Entry 6D2T (X-ray diffraction, 1.90 A resolution); this record covers chains A and B of the 3 polymer chains in the assembly.

Chain A:
Protein: HLA class I histocompatibility antigen, B-57 alpha chain
Source organism: Homo sapiens
UniProtKB: P18465 (1B57_HUMAN); residues 1-276 here correspond to UniProt positions 25-300 (UniProt number = residue number + 24)
Chain sequence (276 residues; row label = number of the first residue in the row):
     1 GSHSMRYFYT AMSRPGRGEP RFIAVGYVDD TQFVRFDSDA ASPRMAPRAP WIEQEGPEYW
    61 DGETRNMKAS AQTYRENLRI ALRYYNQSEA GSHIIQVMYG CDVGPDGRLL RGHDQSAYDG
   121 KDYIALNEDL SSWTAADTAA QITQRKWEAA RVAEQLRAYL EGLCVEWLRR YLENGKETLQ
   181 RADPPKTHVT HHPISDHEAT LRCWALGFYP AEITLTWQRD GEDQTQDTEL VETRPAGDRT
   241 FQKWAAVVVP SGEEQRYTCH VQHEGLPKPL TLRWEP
Disulfide bonds: Cys101-Cys164, Cys203-Cys259

Chain B:
Protein: Beta-2-microglobulin
Source organism: Homo sapiens
UniProtKB: P61769 (B2MG_HUMAN); residues 1-99 here correspond to UniProt positions 21-119 (UniProt number = residue number + 20)
Chain sequence (100 residues; each row starts with the number of its first residue; numbering starts at 0):
     0 MIQRTPKIQV YSRHPAENGK SNFLNCYVSG FHPSDIEVDL LKNGERIEKV EHSDLSFSKD
    60 WSFYLLYYTE FTPTEKDEYA CRVNHVTLSQ PKIVKWDRDM
Construct notes: initiating methionine (0)
Disulfide bonds: Cys25-Cys80
Swiss-Prot annotation at these positions:
  - modified residue: Gln2 (Pyrrolidone carboxylic acid)
  - glycosylation: Ile1 (N-linked (Glc) (glycation) isoleucine), Lys19 (N-linked (Glc) (glycation) lysine), Lys41 (N-linked (Glc) (glycation) lysine), Lys48 (N-linked (Glc) (glycation) lysine), Lys58 (N-linked (Glc) (glycation) lysine), Lys91 (N-linked (Glc) (glycation) lysine), Lys94 (N-linked (Glc) (glycation) lysine)

How chain A and chain B interact:
Pairs across the interface (56; chain A residue first):
  Phe8(A) - Phe56(B)  hydrophobic
  Tyr9(A) - Phe56(B)
  Thr10(A) - Phe56(B)
  Thr10(A) - Phe62(B)
  Met12(A) - Ser33(B)
  Met12(A) - Asp34(B)
  Arg17(A) - Asp34(B)  salt bridge
  Val25(A) - Asp53(B)
  Val25(A) - Leu54(B)
  Val25(A) - Ser55(B)
  Tyr27(A) - Ser55(B)
  Tyr27(A) - Tyr63(B)  hydrogen bond
  Gln32(A) - Asp53(B)  hydrogen bond
  Arg35(A) - Asp53(B)  salt bridge
  Arg48(A) - Asp53(B)  salt bridge
  Ser92(A) - Met0(B)
  His93(A) - Met0(B)
  Ile94(A) - Pro32(B)  hydrophobic
  Ile94(A) - Ser33(B)
  Gln96(A) - His31(B)  hydrogen bond
  Gln96(A) - Phe56(B)
  Gln96(A) - Trp60(B)  hydrogen bond (side chain-backbone)
  Gln96(A) - Phe62(B)
  Val97(A) - Phe56(B)
  Met98(A) - Trp60(B)  hydrophobic
  Gln115(A) - Trp60(B)
  Ser116(A) - Trp60(B)
  Ala117(A) - Trp60(B)
  Asp119(A) - Met0(B)
  Asp119(A) - His31(B)
  Gly120(A) - Arg3(B)  hydrogen bond (backbone-side chain)
  Gly120(A) - His31(B)
  Gly120(A) - Trp60(B)
  Asp122(A) - Trp60(B)  hydrogen bond
  Arg202(A) - Asp98(B)
  Arg202(A) - Met99(B)
  Trp204(A) - Asp98(B)
  Trp204(A) - Met99(B)
  Val231(A) - Gln8(B)
  Glu232(A) - Gln8(B)  hydrogen bond (backbone-side chain)
  Glu232(A) - Tyr26(B)
  Glu232(A) - Ser28(B)  hydrogen bond
  Arg234(A) - Gln8(B)  hydrogen bond
  Arg234(A) - Tyr10(B)
  Arg234(A) - Met99(B)  hydrogen bond (side chain-backbone)
  Pro235(A) - Tyr10(B)  hydrogen bond (backbone-side chain)
  Pro235(A) - Asn24(B)
  Pro235(A) - Tyr26(B)
  Ala236(A) - Arg12(B)  hydrogen bond (backbone-side chain)
  Ala236(A) - Asn24(B)  hydrogen bond (backbone-side chain)
  Gly237(A) - Arg12(B)  hydrogen bond (backbone-side chain)
  Asp238(A) - Arg12(B)
  Gln242(A) - Tyr10(B)
  Gln242(A) - Ser11(B)  hydrogen bond (side chain-backbone)
  Gln242(A) - Arg12(B)  hydrogen bond (side chain-backbone)
  Trp244(A) - Met99(B)  hydrogen bond (side chain-backbone)
Also at the interface, not in a pair above, chain A (37 interface residues in all): Ile23, Lys121, His192, Thr233
Also at the interface, not in a pair above, chain B (28 interface residues in all): Ile1, Lys6, His13, Lys58, Asp59, Leu65

Overview:
Chain A and chain B form an interface of 37 and 28 residues respectively, with 17 hydrogen bonds and 3 salt
bridges. Polar pairs include Arg17(A)-Asp34(B), Arg35(A)-Asp53(B) and Arg48(A)-Asp53(B).
Here chain A is HLA class I histocompatibility antigen, B-57 alpha chain and chain B is Beta-2-microglobulin,
both from Homo sapiens. Entry 6D2T (HLA-B*57:01 presenting LALLTGVRW) was determined by X-ray diffraction
(same publication as 6D29, 6D2B and 6D2R).
